PDB entry 5EIT | X-ray diffraction, 2.68 A resolution | chains A and C of the 4 polymer chains in the assembly

# Chain A
Name: Estrogen receptor
From: Homo sapiens
Notes: fragment: ligand-binding domain
Reference sequence: P03372 (ESR1_HUMAN); numbering as in UniProt (aligned over 298-554)
Chain sequence (257 residues; numbered 298 to 554; the number before each row is that of its first residue):
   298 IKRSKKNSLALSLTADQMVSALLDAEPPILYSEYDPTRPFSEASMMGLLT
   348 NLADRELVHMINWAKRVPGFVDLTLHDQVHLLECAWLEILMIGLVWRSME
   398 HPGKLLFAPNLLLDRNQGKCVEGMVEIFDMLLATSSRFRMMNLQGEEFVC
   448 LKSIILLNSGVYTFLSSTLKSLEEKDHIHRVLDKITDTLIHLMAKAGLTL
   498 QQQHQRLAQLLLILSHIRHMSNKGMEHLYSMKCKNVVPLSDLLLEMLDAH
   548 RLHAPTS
Unresolved in the structure: 298-304, 461-471, 550-554
Sequence notes: engineered mutation S537 (Tyr in P03372)
Residues lining bound ligands: 5P1 (2-(4-hydroxyphenyl)-3-(trifluoromethyl)imidazo[1,2-a]pyridin-6-ol): M343, L346, T347, L349, A350, E353, W383, L384, L387, M388, L391, R394, F404, M421, I424, G521, H524, L525

# Chain C
Name: NCOA2
Notes: fragment: Nuclear receptor-interacting peptide
Chain sequence (14 residues; row label = number of the first residue in the row):
   686 KHKILHRLLQDSSS
Unresolved in the structure: 686, 698-699

# How chain A and chain C interact
Pairs across the interface (18; chain A residue first):
  I358(A) - L690(C)  hydrophobic
  I358(A) - L693(C)
  I358(A) - L694(C)  hydrophobic
  K362(A) - L694(C)
  V376(A) - L690(C)  hydrophobic
  V376(A) - H691(C)
  V376(A) - L694(C)  hydrophobic
  L379(A) - L694(C)  hydrophobic
  E380(A) - K688(C)  salt bridge
  E380(A) - L690(C)
  D538(A) - I689(C)
  L539(A) - I689(C)
  L539(A) - L693(C)  hydrophobic
  E542(A) - H687(C)
  E542(A) - K688(C)
  E542(A) - I689(C)  hydrogen bond (side chain-backbone)
  E542(A) - L690(C)
  M543(A) - L690(C)  hydrophobic
Also at the interface, not in a pair above, chain A (13 interface residues in all): N359, F367, L372, Q375
Also at the interface, not in a pair above, chain C (9 interface residues in all): Q695, S697

# In short
13 residues of chain A face 9 of chain C across their interface, with 1 hydrogen bond and 1 salt bridge. Polar
contacts include E380(A)-K688(C) and E542(A)-I689(C). Chain A binds compound 5P1.
Here chain A is Estrogen receptor (Homo sapiens) and chain C is NCOA2. Entry 5EIT (Crystal Structure of the
ER-alpha Ligand-binding Domain (Y537S) in Complex with the imidazopyridine derivative
2-(4-hydroxyphenyl)-3-(trifluoromethyl)imidazo[1,2-a]pyridin-6-ol) was determined by X-ray diffraction
together with 4ZN7, 4ZNH, 4ZNS, 4ZNT, 4ZNU, 4ZNV and 50 further entries from the same study.
